PDB entry 8VED | electron microscopy, 2.98 A resolution | chains A and E of the 9 polymer chains in the assembly

# Chain A (and E)
Name: Hemagglutinin
Organism: Influenza A virus
Notes: chain E of this document is another copy of the same molecule, construct and numbering; everything in this record applies to it too
Amino-acid sequence (570 residues; numbered -6 to 1227; 664 numbers in that range are skipped by the numbering (no residue carries them; nothing is unmodelled there); the number before each row is that of its first residue; numbers below 1 keep their minus sign (Met-6 is residue -6)):
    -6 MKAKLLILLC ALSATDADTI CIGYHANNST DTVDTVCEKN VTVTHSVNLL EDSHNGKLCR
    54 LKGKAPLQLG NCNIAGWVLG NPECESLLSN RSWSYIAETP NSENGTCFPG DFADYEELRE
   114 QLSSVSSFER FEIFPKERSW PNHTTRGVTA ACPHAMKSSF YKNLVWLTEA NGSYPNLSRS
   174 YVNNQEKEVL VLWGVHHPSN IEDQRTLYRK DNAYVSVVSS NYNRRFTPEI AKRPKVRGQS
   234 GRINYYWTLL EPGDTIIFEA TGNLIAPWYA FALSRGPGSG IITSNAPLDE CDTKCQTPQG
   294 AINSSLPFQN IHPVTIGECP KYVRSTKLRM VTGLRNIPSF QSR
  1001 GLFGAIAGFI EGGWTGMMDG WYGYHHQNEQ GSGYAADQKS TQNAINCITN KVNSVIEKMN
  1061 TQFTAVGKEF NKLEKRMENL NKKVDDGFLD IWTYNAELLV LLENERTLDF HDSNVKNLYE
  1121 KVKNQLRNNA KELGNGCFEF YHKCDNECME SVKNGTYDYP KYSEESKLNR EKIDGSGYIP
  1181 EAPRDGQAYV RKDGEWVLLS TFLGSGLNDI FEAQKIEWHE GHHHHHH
Unresolved in the structure: -6 to 10, 333-336, 1001-1004, 1174-1227
Disulfide bonds: Cys14-Cys1137, Cys52-Cys284, Cys65-Cys77, Cys100-Cys145, Cys288-Cys312, Cys1144-Cys1148
Covalent attachments: N-acetylglucosamine (NAG) linked to Asn21, Asn33, Asn83, Asn97, Asn135, Asn296, Asn1154; glycan linked to Asn169

# Chain A / chain E interface
Cross-chain cystine bridges: Cys1047(A)-Cys30(E)
Contacting residue pairs (54):
  Asp107(A) - Leu1073(E)
  Glu109(A) - Arg1076(E)
  Glu110(A) - Leu1073(E)
  Glu110(A) - Glu1074(E)
  Glu110(A) - Lys1075(E)  hydrogen bond (side chain-backbone)
  Glu110(A) - Arg1076(E)  salt bridge
  Glu113(A) - Arg1076(E)
  Glu113(A) - Asn1079(E)  hydrogen bond
  Gln114(A) - Lys1072(E)  hydrogen bond (side chain-backbone)
  Gln114(A) - Lys1075(E)
  Val211(A) - Lys225(E)
  Val211(A) - Arg226(E)
  Val211(A) - Pro227(E)
  Asn214(A) - Lys1072(E)
  Asn216(A) - Arg226(E)
  Arg218(A) - Ile223(E)  hydrogen bond (side chain-backbone)
  Thr248(A) - Pro227(E)
  Ile250(A) - Lys225(E)
  Ile250(A) - Pro227(E)
  Cys1047(A) - Cys30(E)  disulfide
  Asn1050(A) - Val29(E)
  Asn1050(A) - Cys30(E)  hydrogen bond (side chain-backbone)
  Lys1051(A) - Val29(E)
  Glu1057(A) - Lys32(E)  salt bridge
  Lys1058(A) - Tyr1094(E)
  Lys1058(A) - Glu1097(E)  salt bridge
  Lys1058(A) - Leu1101(E)
  Met1059(A) - Tyr1094(E)
  Lys1068(A) - Arg1076(E)
  Lys1068(A) - Asn1079(E)
  Glu1069(A) - Arg1076(E)  hydrogen bond (backbone-side chain)
  Phe1070(A) - Arg1076(E)
  Glu1074(A) - Arg1076(E)  salt bridge
  Met1077(A) - Met1077(E)  hydrophobic
  Asn1081(A) - Leu1080(E)
  Asn1081(A) - Lys1083(E)  hydrogen bond
  Val1084(A) - Lys1083(E)
  Val1084(A) - Val1084(E)  hydrophobic
  Asp1085(A) - Lys1083(E)  salt bridge
  Phe1088(A) - Val1084(E)
  Phe1088(A) - Gly1087(E)
  Phe1088(A) - Phe1088(E)  hydrophobic
  Phe1088(A) - Ile1091(E)  hydrophobic
  Ile1091(A) - Ile1091(E)  hydrophobic
  Trp1092(A) - Ile1091(E)  hydrophobic
  Asn1095(A) - Tyr1094(E)
  Leu1099(A) - Tyr1094(E)
  Leu1099(A) - Leu1098(E)  hydrophobic
  Arg1106(A) - Val29(E)
  Arg1106(A) - Leu1102(E)
  Arg1106(A) - Glu1105(E)
  Arg1127(A) - Glu1132(E)  hydrogen bond (side chain-backbone)
  Arg1127(A) - Leu1133(E)
  Arg1127(A) - Gly1134(E)
Interface residues without a listed pair, chain A (39 interface residues in all): Ser171, Ser209, Trp240, Glu252, Ser1054, Leu1080, Glu1103
Interface residues without a listed pair, chain E (35 interface residues in all): Glu31, Glu222, Ala224, Asp1090, Asn1095, Arg1106

# Summary
39 residues of chain A and 35 residues of chain E are in contact, with 1 disulfide bond, 8 hydrogen bonds and
5 salt bridges. Among the polar pairs are Glu110(A)-Arg1076(E), Glu1057(A)-Lys32(E) and Lys1058(A)-Glu1097(E).
Chain A and chain E are both Hemagglutinin (Influenza A virus); the structure, Cryo-EM structure of antibody
T5-1E11 in complex with stabilized H1N1 Influenza Hemagglutinin Trimer (A/Kiev/1/57), was determined by
electron microscopy, deposited together with 8VEB, 8VEE, 8VEF and 8T1G.
